Entry 4A93 (X-ray diffraction, 3.40 A resolution); this record covers chains B and P of the 15 polymer chains in the assembly.

# Chain B
Protein: DNA-directed RNA polymerase II subunit RPB2
Organism: Saccharomyces cerevisiae
Notes: EC 2.7.7.6
UniProt: P08518 (RPB2_YEAST); residues 1-1224 here = UniProt positions 1-1224
Sequence (1224 residues; each row starts with the number of its first residue):
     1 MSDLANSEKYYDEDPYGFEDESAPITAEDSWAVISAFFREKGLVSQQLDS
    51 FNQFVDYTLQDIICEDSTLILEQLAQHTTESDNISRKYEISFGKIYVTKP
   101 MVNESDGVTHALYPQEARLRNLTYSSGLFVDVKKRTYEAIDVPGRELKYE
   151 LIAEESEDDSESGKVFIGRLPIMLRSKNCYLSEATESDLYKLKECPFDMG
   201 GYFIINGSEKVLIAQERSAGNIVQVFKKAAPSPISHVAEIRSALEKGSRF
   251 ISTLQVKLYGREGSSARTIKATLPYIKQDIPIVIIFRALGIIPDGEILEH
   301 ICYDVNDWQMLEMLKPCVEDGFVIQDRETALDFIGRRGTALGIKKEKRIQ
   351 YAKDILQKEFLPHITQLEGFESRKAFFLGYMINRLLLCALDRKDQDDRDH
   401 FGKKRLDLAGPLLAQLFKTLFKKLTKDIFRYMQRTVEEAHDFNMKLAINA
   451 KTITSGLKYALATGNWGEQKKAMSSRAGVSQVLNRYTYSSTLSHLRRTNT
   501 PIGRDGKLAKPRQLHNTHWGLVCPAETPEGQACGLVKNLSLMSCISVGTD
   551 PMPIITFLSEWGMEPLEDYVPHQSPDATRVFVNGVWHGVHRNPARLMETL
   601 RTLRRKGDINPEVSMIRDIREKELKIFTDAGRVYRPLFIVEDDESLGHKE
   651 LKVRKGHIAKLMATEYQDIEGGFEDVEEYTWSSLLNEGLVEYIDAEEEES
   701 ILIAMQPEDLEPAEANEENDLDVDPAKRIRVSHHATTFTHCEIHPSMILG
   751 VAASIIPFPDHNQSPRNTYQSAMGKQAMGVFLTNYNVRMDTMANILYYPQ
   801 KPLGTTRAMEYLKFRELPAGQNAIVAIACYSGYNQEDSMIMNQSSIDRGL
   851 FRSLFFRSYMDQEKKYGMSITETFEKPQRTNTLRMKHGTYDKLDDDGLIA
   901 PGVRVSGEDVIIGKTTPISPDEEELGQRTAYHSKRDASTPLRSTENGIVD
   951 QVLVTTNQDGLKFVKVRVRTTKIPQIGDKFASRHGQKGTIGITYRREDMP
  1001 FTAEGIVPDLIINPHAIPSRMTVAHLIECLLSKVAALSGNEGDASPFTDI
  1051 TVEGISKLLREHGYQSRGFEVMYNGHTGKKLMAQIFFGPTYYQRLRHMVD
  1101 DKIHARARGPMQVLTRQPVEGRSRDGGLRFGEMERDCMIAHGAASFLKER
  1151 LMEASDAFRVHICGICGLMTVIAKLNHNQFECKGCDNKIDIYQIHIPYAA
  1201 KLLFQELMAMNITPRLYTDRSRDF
Unresolved in the structure: 1-19, 71-89, 135-163, 438-445, 503-508, 669-677, 716-721, 920-932, 934-935
Ion coordination: Zn2+: Cys1163, Cys1166, Cys1182, Cys1185

# Chain P
Molecule: 12-nt RNA strand
Sequence (12 nucleotides; each row starts with the number of its first residue; note: 1 number in that range is skipped by the numbering (no residue carries it; nothing is unmodelled there); numbers below 1 keep their minus sign (U-1 is residue -1)):
    -1 UUC
     3 GACCAGGAA
Unresolved in the structure: -1 to 1
Ion coordination: Mg2+: A11 (shared with 3 residues of chain A)

# How chain B and chain P interact
Pairs across the interface (8):
  Asn465(B) with C6(P), sugar contact
  Ala477(B) with A7(P), sugar contact
  Gly478(B) with A7(P), phosphate contact
  Gln481(B) with G8(P), sugar contact
  Gln776(B) with A10(P), sugar contact
  Lys979(B) with A11(P), salt bridge to the phosphate
  Gln1112(B) with G3(P), phosphate contact
  Val1113(B) with G3(P), hydrogen bond to the phosphate
Also at the interface, not in a pair above, chain B (11 interface residues in all): Ala772, His1097, Met1111
Also at the interface, not in a pair above, chain P (8 interface residues in all): A4, G9

# Overview
Chain B and chain P form an interface of 11 and 8 residues respectively; the contacts include 1 hydrogen bond
and 1 salt bridge. Among the polar pairs are Val1113(B)-G3(P) and Lys979(B)-A11(P). The Zn2+ site is built by
Cys1163(B), Cys1166(B), Cys1182(B) and Cys1185(B).
Chain B is DNA-directed RNA polymerase II subunit RPB2 (Saccharomyces cerevisiae) and chain P is a 12-nt RNA
strand; the structure, RNA Polymerase II elongation complex containing a CPD Lesion, was determined by X-ray
diffraction.
